PDB entry 7L1U | electron microscopy, 3.20 A resolution | chains R and L of the 6 polymer chains in the assembly

Chain R:
Molecule: Hypocretin receptor type 2
From: Homo sapiens
UniProt: Q548Y0 (Q548Y0_HUMAN); numbering as in UniProt; present here: 3-251, 283-389
Amino-acid sequence (374 residues; each row starts with the number of its first residue; note: 31 numbers in that range are skipped by the numbering (no residue carries them; nothing is unmodelled there); numbers below 1 keep their minus sign (Asp-5 is residue -5)):
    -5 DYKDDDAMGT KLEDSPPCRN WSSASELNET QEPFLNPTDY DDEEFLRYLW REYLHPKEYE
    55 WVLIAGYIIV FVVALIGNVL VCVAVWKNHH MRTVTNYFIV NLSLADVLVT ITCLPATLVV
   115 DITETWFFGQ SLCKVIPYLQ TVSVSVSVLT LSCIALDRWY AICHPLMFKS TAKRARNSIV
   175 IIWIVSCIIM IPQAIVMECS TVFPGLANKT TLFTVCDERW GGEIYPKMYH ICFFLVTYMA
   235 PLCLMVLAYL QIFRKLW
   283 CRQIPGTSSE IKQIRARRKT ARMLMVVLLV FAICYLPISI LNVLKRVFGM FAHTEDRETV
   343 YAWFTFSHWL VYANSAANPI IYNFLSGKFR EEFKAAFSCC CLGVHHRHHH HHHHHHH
Disordered / not traced: -5 to 48, 198-206, 283-291, 379-399
Construct notes: expression tag (-5 to 2, 390-399)
Cystine bridges: Cys127-Cys210
From the paper describing this entry:
  - conformationally variable residues (helix shift, side-chain flip): Cys107, Pro109, Gln134, Arg152, His350, Tyr364
  - specificity-determining residues: Thr111, Thr135 (proposed by the authors, not directly observed)

Chain L:
Molecule: Orexin
UniProt: O43612 (OREX_HUMAN); residues 1-28 here correspond to UniProt positions 70-97 (UniProt number = residue number + 69)
Amino-acid sequence (29 residues; row label = number of the first residue in the row):
     1 RSGPPGLQGR LQRLLQASGN HAAGILTMX
Disordered / not traced: 1-19
Construct notes: amidation (29)
Modified residues: NH2 (amino group) at position 29
Swiss-Prot annotation at these positions:
  - modified residue: Met28 (Methionine amide)

Interface between chain R and chain L:
Residue-residue contacts - 31 pairs, chain R then chain L:
  Cys107(R) - NH2_29(L)
  Val114(R) - Gly24(L)
  Trp120(R) - Leu26(L)  hydrophobic
  Pro131(R) - Leu26(L)  hydrophobic
  Gln134(R) - Leu26(L)
  Gln134(R) - Thr27(L)  hydrogen bond (side chain-backbone)
  Gln187(R) - Thr27(L)
  Val209(R) - Ala23(L)
  Val209(R) - Gly24(L)
  Cys210(R) - Gly24(L)
  Cys210(R) - Leu26(L)
  Asp211(R) - Ala23(L)
  Asp211(R) - Gly24(L)  hydrogen bond (side chain-backbone)
  Thr231(R) - Met28(L)
  Ile320(R) - Met28(L)  hydrophobic
  Asn324(R) - Thr27(L)  hydrogen bond
  Lys327(R) - Ala22(L)  hydrogen bond (side chain-backbone)
  Lys327(R) - Ile25(L)
  Phe333(R) - Asn20(L)
  Phe333(R) - His21(L)
  Phe333(R) - Ala22(L)
  Ala334(R) - Asn20(L)
  Ala334(R) - His21(L)
  Thr336(R) - His21(L)
  Arg339(R) - His21(L)  hydrogen bond
  Tyr343(R) - Ile25(L)  hydrophobic
  Phe346(R) - Ile25(L)  hydrophobic
  His350(R) - Leu26(L)  hydrogen bond (side chain-backbone)
  His350(R) - Met28(L)
  Tyr354(R) - Met28(L)
  Tyr354(R) - NH2_29(L)
Also at the interface, not in a pair above, chain R (28 interface residues in all): Thr111, Thr135, Val138, Phe227, Ser321, Arg328, Val342
From the paper, about this interface:
  - specific contacts: Gln134(R)-Thr27(L), Phe227(R)-Met28(L) (hydrophobic contact), Thr231(R)-Met28(L) (hydrophobic contact), Ile320(R)-Met28(L) (hydrophobic contact), Asn324(R)-Thr27(L), Tyr343(R)-Ile25(L), Phe346(R)-Ile25(L), His350(R)-Leu26(L) (water-mediated contact), Tyr354(R)-Met28(L)
  - interface residues, chain L: Gly24(L)

In short:
The interface between chain R and chain L involves 28 residues on one side and 10 on the other; the contacts
include 6 hydrogen bonds. Among the polar pairs are Gln134(R)-Thr27(L), Asp211(R)-Gly24(L) and
Asn324(R)-Thr27(L). The authors report contacts between Gln134(R) and Thr27(L), Asn324(R) and Thr27(L) and
Tyr343(R) and Ile25(L) among others; hydrophobic contacts between Phe227(R) and Met28(L), Thr231(R) and
Met28(L) and Ile320(R) and Met28(L); a water-mediated contact between His350(R) and Leu26(L). From the paper:
the interface residue Gly24(L); specificity determinants Thr111(R) and Thr135(R).
Here chain R is Hypocretin receptor type 2 (Homo sapiens) and chain L is Orexin. Entry 7L1U (Orexin Receptor 2
(OX2R) in Complex with G Protein and Natural Peptide-Agonist Orexin B (OxB)) was determined by electron
microscopy (same publication as 7L1V).
